PDB entry 2RAM | X-ray diffraction, 2.40 A resolution | chains A and B of the 4 polymer chains in the assembly

# Chain A (and B)
Name: Protein (transcription factor nf-kb P65)
Organism: Mus musculus
Notes: fragment: p65 residues 19 - 291; chain B of this document is another copy of the same molecule, construct and numbering; everything in this record applies to it too
UniProtKB: Q04207 (TF65_MOUSE); residues 19-291 here = UniProt positions 19-291
Sequence (273 residues; each row starts with the number of its first residue):
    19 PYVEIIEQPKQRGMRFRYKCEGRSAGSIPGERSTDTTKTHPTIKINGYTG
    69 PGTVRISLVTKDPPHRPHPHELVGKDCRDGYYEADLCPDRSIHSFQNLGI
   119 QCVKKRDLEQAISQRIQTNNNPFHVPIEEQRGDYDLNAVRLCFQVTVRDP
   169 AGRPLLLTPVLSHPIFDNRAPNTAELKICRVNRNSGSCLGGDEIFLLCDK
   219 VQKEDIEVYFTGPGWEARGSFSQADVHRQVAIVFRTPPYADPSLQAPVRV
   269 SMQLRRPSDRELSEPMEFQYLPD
Residues lining bound ligands: (2S,3S)-1,4-dimercaptobutane-2,3-diol (DTV): Thr78, Lys79, Asp80, Arg84, Asp151, Tyr152, Asp153
UniProt features mapped onto this chain:
  - modified residue: Cys38 (Cysteine persulfide), Lys122 (N6-acetyllysine), Lys123 (N6-acetyllysine), Thr176 (Phosphothreonine), Lys218 (N6-acetyllysine), Lys221 (N6-acetyllysine), Thr254 (Phosphothreonine), Ser276 (Phosphoserine), Ser281 (Phosphoserine)
  - cross-link (Glycyl lysine isopeptide (Lys-Gly)): Lys37 (interchain with G-Cter in SUMO3), Lys122 (interchain with G-Cter in SUMO3), Lys123 (interchain with G-Cter in SUMO3)

# Interface between chain A and chain B
Residue-residue contacts (29; chain A residue first):
  Arg198(A) with Glu211(B), salt bridge; Phe213(B); Asp243(B), salt bridge; Val251(B)
  Val199(A) with Phe213(B)
  Asn200(A) with Phe213(B)
  Glu211(A) with Arg198(B), salt bridge
  Phe213(A) with Arg198(B); Val199(B); Asn200(B); Phe213(B), hydrophobic
  Leu215(A) with Phe213(B), hydrophobic; His245(B); Val251(B), hydrophobic
  Cys216(A) with His245(B), hydrogen bond (backbone-side chain)
  Asp217(A) with Arg246(B), salt bridge
  Asp243(A) with Arg198(B), salt bridge
  His245(A) with Cys197(B); Leu215(B); Cys216(B), hydrogen bond (side chain-backbone); Val248(B), hydrogen bond (side chain-backbone)
  Arg246(A) with Lys195(B); Asp217(B), salt bridge; Val248(B)
  Val248(A) with His245(B), hydrogen bond (backbone-side chain); Arg246(B); Val248(B), hydrophobic
  Val251(A) with Arg198(B); Leu215(B), hydrophobic
Also at the interface, not in a pair above, chain A (15 interface residues in all): Cys197, Ala249
Also at the interface, not in a pair above, chain B (17 interface residues in all): Ala242, Ala249

# In short
15 residues of chain A face 17 of chain B across their interface, with 4 hydrogen bonds and 6 salt bridges.
Among the polar pairs are Arg198(A)-Glu211(B), Arg198(A)-Asp243(B) and Asp217(A)-Arg246(B). Bound to chain A:
(2S,3S)-1,4-dimercaptobutane-2,3-diol.
Both chains are Protein (transcription factor nf-kb P65) (Mus musculus). Entry 2RAM (A novel DNA recognition
mode by nf-kb P65 homodimer) was determined by X-ray diffraction (same publication as 1RAM).
